PDB entry 4IV1 | X-ray diffraction, 2.10 A resolution | chains A and B of the 4 polymer chains in the assembly

# Chain A
Name: Capsid protein VP1
Source organism: Foot-and-mouth disease virus - type A
UniProtKB: Q6PN23 (Q6PN23_9PICO); residues 1-211 here correspond to UniProt positions 726-936 (UniProt number = residue number + 725)
Amino-acid sequence (211 residues; numbered 1 to 211; the number before each row is that of its first residue):
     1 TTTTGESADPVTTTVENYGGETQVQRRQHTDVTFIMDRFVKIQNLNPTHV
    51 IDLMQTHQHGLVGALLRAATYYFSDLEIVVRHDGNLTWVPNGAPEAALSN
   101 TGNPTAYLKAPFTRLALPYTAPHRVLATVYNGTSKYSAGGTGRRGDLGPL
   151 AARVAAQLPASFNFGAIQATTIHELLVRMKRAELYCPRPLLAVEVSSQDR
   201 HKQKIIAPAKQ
Unresolved in the structure: 137-155, 211

# Chain B
Name: Capsid protein VP2
Source organism: Foot-and-mouth disease virus - type A
UniProtKB: Q6PN23 (Q6PN23_9PICO); residues 1-218 here correspond to UniProt positions 287-504 (UniProt number = residue number + 286)
Amino-acid sequence (218 residues; numbered 1 to 218; the number before each row is that of its first residue):
     1 DKKTEETTLLEDRILTTRNGHTTSTTQSSVGVTYGYSTQEDHVSGPNTSG
    51 LETRVVQAERFFKKHLFDWTPDKAFGHLEKLELPTDHKGVYGHLVDSFAY
   101 MRNGWDVEVSAVGNQFNGGCLLVAMVPEWKEFTPREKYQLTLFPHQFISP
   151 RTNMTAHIVVPYLGVNRYDQYKKHKPWTLVVMVVSPLTTNTVSAGQIKVY
   201 ANIAPTHVHVAGELPSKE
Unresolved in the structure: 1-11
What the authors report for this chain:
  - mutagenesis - H93C: increased stability
  - self-association interface (contacts with another copy of this molecule): His93

# Chain A / chain B interface
Contacting residue pairs - 60 pairs, chain A then chain B:
  Gly5(A) with Phe147(B)
  Glu6(A) with Val30(B); Gln146(B); Phe147(B), hydrogen bond (backbone-backbone); Ser149(B); Thr152(B), hydrogen bond; Asn153(B)
  Ser7(A) with Val30(B); Thr33(B); Gln146(B)
  Ala8(A) with His145(B)
  Thr70(A) with Glu128(B)
  Tyr71(A) with Glu128(B), hydrogen bond; Leu163(B); Gly164(B)
  His123(A) with Val165(B); Asn166(B), hydrogen bond
  Arg124(A) with Asp41(B), salt bridge; Tyr162(B); Gly164(B), hydrogen bond (side chain-backbone); Val165(B); Asn166(B); Arg167(B)
  Val125(A) with Val165(B)
  Leu126(A) with Val165(B)
  Ala127(A) with Val165(B), hydrophobic
  Val129(A) with Glu128(B); Lys130(B)
  Tyr130(A) with Glu128(B); His174(B)
  Asn131(A) with Glu82(B), hydrogen bond; Glu128(B), hydrogen bond (backbone-side chain); Trp129(B); His174(B); Lys175(B), hydrogen bond (backbone-backbone); Thr178(B)
  Gly132(A) with Lys173(B); His174(B)
  Thr133(A) with Lys173(B), hydrogen bond (backbone-backbone)
  Ser134(A) with Lys173(B), hydrogen bond (backbone-side chain)
  Lys135(A) with Lys173(B)
  Tyr136(A) with Gln170(B), hydrogen bond; Lys173(B)
  Phe162(A) with Val165(B), hydrophobic
  Cys186(A) with Tyr36(B)
  Pro187(A) with Phe143(B)
  Arg188(A) with Pro127(B), hydrogen bond (side chain-backbone); Glu128(B), hydrogen bond (side chain-backbone); Leu142(B)
  Pro189(A) with Glu136(B); Gln139(B); Leu142(B); Phe143(B)
  Leu190(A) with Gln139(B), hydrogen bond (backbone-side chain)
  Leu191(A) with Arg135(B); Glu136(B); Gln139(B)
  Ala192(A) with Arg135(B), hydrogen bond (backbone-side chain)
  Val193(A) with Arg135(B)
  Glu194(A) with Arg135(B)
Other interface residues (no listed pair), chain A (30 interface residues in all): Thr4
Other interface residues (no listed pair), chain B (35 interface residues in all): Tyr100, Val126, Phe132, Arg151

# In short
The interface between chain A and chain B involves 30 residues on one side and 35 on the other, with 15
hydrogen bonds and 1 salt bridge. Polar contacts include Arg124(A)-Asp41(B), Glu6(A)-Thr152(B) and
Tyr71(A)-Glu128(B). From the paper: H93C of chain B increases stability; a self-association interface
involving His93(B).
Chain A is Capsid protein VP1 and chain B is Capsid protein VP2, both from Foot-and-mouth disease virus - type
A; the structure, Crystal structure of recombinant foot-and-mouth-disease virus A22 empty capsid, was
determined by X-ray diffraction, deposited together with 4IV3.
